8XP1 - chains o and w of the 21 polymer chains in the assembly; structure by electron microscopy, 4.40 A resolution (low resolution: residue-level contacts below are approximate; hydrogen-bond / salt-bridge calls are withheld).

Chain o (and w):
Name: Flagellar motor switch protein FliN
From: Salmonella enterica subsp. enterica serovar Typhimurium str. LT2
Notes: chain w of this document is another copy of the same molecule, construct and numbering; everything in this record applies to it too
Reference sequence: P26419 (FLIN_SALTY); numbering as in UniProt (aligned over 1-137)
Chain sequence (137 residues; row label = number of the first residue in the row):
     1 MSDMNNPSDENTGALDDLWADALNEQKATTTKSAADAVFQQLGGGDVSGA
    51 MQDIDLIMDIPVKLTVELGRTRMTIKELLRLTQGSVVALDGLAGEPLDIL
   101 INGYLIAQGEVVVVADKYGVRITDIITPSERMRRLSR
Not modelled in the structure: 1-50

Chain o / chain w interface:
Contacting residue pairs (11):
  Ile-54(o) / Ile-54(w)
  Ile-57(o) / Ile-57(w)
  Asp-59(o) / Tyr-104(w)
  Ile-60(o) / Ile-101(w)
  Ile-60(o) / Asn-102(w)
  Pro-61(o) / Asn-102(w)
  Val-62(o) / Asn-102(w)
  Asn-102(o) / Pro-61(w)
  Tyr-104(o) / Asp-59(w)
  Tyr-104(o) / Pro-61(w)
  Arg-131(o) / Asp-59(w)
Interface residues without a listed pair, chain o (11 interface residues in all): Asp-53, Ile-101
Interface residues without a listed pair, chain w (9 interface residues in all): Ile-60, Val-62

Summary:
11 residues of chain o and 9 residues of chain w are in contact.
Chain o and chain w are both Flagellar motor switch protein FliN (Salmonella enterica subsp. enterica serovar
Typhimurium str. LT2); the structure, Cryo-EM structure of the protomers of the C ring in the CW state, was
determined by electron microscopy (same publication as 8WHT, 8WIW, 8WK3, 8WK4, 8WKI, 8WKK and 11 further
entries).
